2GLR - chains A and B; structure by X-ray diffraction, 2.20 A resolution.

== Chain A (and B) ==
Name: Glutathione S-transferase yfyf
Source organism: Mus musculus
Notes: EC 2.5.1.18; chain B of this document is another copy of the same molecule, construct and numbering; everything in this record applies to it too
Reference sequence: P19157 (GSTP1_MOUSE); numbering as in UniProt (aligned over 1-209)
Amino-acid sequence (209 residues; numbered 1 to 209; the number before each row is that of its first residue):
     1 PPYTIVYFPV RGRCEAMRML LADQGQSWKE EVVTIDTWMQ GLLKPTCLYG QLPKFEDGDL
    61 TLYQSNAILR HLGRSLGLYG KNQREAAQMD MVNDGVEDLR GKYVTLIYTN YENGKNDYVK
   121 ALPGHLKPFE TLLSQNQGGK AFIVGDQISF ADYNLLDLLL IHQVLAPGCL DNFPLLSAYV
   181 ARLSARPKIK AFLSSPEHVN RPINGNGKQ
Sequence notes: conflict Val-10 (Ser in P19157), Arg-11 (Pro in P19157), Met-89 (Val in P19157), Val-104 (Gly in P19157), Leu-106 (Met in P19157), Thr-109 (Arg in P19157)
Ligand contacts: S-hexylglutathione (GTX): Tyr-7, Phe-8, Val-10, Arg-13, Ile-35, Trp-38, Lys-44, Gly-50, Gln-51, Leu-52, Pro-53, Gln-64, Ser-65, Tyr-108, Gly-205

== Interface between chain A and chain B ==
Pairs across the interface (56):
  Leu-48(A) / Met-91(B)  hydrophobic
  Leu-48(A) / Pro-128(B)
  Leu-48(A) / Leu-132(B)  hydrophobic
  Tyr-49(A) / Met-91(B)  hydrogen bond (side chain-backbone)
  Tyr-49(A) / Val-92(B)
  Tyr-49(A) / Gly-95(B)
  Tyr-49(A) / Pro-128(B)  hydrophobic
  Tyr-49(A) / Phe-129(B)
  Asp-59(A) / Arg-84(B)  salt bridge
  Leu-60(A) / Arg-84(B)
  Leu-60(A) / Gln-88(B)
  Leu-62(A) / Ala-87(B)  hydrophobic
  Tyr-63(A) / Met-91(B)
  Gln-64(A) / Met-91(B)
  Gln-64(A) / Asp-94(B)
  Gln-64(A) / Gly-95(B)
  Gln-64(A) / Asp-98(B)  hydrogen bond
  Asn-66(A) / Asp-94(B)
  Ala-67(A) / Asp-90(B)
  Ala-67(A) / Met-91(B)
  Ala-67(A) / Asp-94(B)  hydrogen bond (backbone-side chain)
  Arg-70(A) / Arg-70(B)
  Arg-70(A) / Asp-90(B)
  His-71(A) / Ala-87(B)
  Arg-74(A) / Tyr-79(B)
  Arg-74(A) / Gln-83(B)
  Arg-74(A) / Ala-86(B)
  Arg-74(A) / Ala-87(B)
  Arg-74(A) / Asp-90(B)  salt bridge
  Ser-75(A) / Gln-83(B)
  Tyr-79(A) / Arg-74(B)
  Gln-83(A) / Arg-74(B)
  Gln-83(A) / Ser-75(B)
  Arg-84(A) / Asp-59(B)  salt bridge
  Arg-84(A) / Leu-60(B)
  Ala-86(A) / Arg-74(B)
  Ala-87(A) / Leu-62(B)
  Ala-87(A) / His-71(B)
  Ala-87(A) / Arg-74(B)
  Asp-90(A) / Ala-67(B)
  Asp-90(A) / Arg-70(B)
  Asp-90(A) / Arg-74(B)  salt bridge
  Met-91(A) / Leu-48(B)  hydrophobic
  Met-91(A) / Tyr-49(B)  hydrogen bond (backbone-side chain)
  Met-91(A) / Tyr-63(B)
  Met-91(A) / Gln-64(B)
  Met-91(A) / Ala-67(B)
  Val-92(A) / Tyr-49(B)
  Asp-94(A) / Gln-64(B)
  Asp-94(A) / Asn-66(B)
  Asp-94(A) / Ala-67(B)  hydrogen bond (side chain-backbone)
  Gly-95(A) / Tyr-49(B)
  Gly-95(A) / Gln-64(B)
  Asp-98(A) / Gln-64(B)  hydrogen bond
  Pro-128(A) / Leu-48(B)
  Pro-128(A) / Tyr-49(B)  hydrophobic
Other interface residues (no listed pair), chain A (28 interface residues in all): Gln-88, Phe-129, Leu-132

== Summary ==
The chain A/chain B interface involves 28 residues from each chain, with 6 hydrogen bonds and 4 salt bridges.
Among the polar pairs are Asp-59(A)/Arg-84(B), Arg-74(A)/Asp-90(B) and Tyr-49(A)/Met-91(B). Bound to chain A:
S-hexylglutathione.
Both chains are Glutathione S-transferase yfyf (Mus musculus). Entry 2GLR (Molecular structure at 1.8
angstroms of mouse liver class pi glutathione S-transferase complexed with S-(p-nitrobenzyl)glutathione and
...) was determined by X-ray diffraction together with 1GLP and 1GLQ from the same study.
